1FY6 - chains A and B; structure by X-ray diffraction, 1.89 A resolution.

[Chain A]
Protein: 2-dehydro-3-deoxyphosphooctonate aldolase
From: Aquifex aeolicus
Notes: EC 4.1.2.16
UniProtKB: O66496 (KDSA_AQUAE); residues 1001-1267 here correspond to UniProt positions 1-267 (UniProt number = residue number - 1000)
Chain sequence (267 residues; numbered 1001 to 1267; the number before each row is that of its first residue):
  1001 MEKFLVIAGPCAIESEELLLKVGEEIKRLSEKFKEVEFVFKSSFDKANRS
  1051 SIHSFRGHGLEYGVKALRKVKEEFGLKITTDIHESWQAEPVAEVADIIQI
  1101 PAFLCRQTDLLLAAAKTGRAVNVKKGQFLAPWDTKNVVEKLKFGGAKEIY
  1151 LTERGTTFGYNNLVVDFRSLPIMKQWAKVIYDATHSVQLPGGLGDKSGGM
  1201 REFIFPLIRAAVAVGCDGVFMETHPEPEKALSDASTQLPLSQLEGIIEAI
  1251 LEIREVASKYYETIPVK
Unresolved in the structure: 1001, 1194-1198, 1265-1267
Ion coordination: Cd2+: Cys1011, His1185, Glu1222, Asp1233 (together with arabinose-5-phosphate)
Ligand contacts: arabinose-5-phosphate (A5P): Cys1011, Lys1046, Asn1048, Arg1049, Ser1050, Ser1051, Arg1154, His1185, Gln1188, Asp1233

[Chain B]
Protein: 2-dehydro-3-deoxyphosphooctonate aldolase
From: Aquifex aeolicus
Notes: EC 4.1.2.16
UniProtKB: O66496 (KDSA_AQUAE); residues 2001-2267 here correspond to UniProt positions 1-267 (UniProt number = residue number - 2000)
Chain sequence (267 residues; row label = number of the first residue in the row):
  2001 MEKFLVIAGPCAIESEELLLKVGEEIKRLSEKFKEVEFVFKSSFDKANRS
  2051 SIHSFRGHGLEYGVKALRKVKEEFGLKITTDIHESWQAEPVAEVADIIQI
  2101 PAFLCRQTDLLLAAAKTGRAVNVKKGQFLAPWDTKNVVEKLKFGGAKEIY
  2151 LTERGTTFGYNNLVVDFRSLPIMKQWAKVIYDATHSVQLPGGLGDKSGGM
  2201 REFIFPLIRAAVAVGCDGVFMETHPEPEKALSDASTQLPLSQLEGIIEAI
  2251 LEIREVASKYYETIPVK
Unresolved in the structure: 2001-2002, 2191-2198, 2265-2267
Ion coordination: Cd2+: Cys2011, His2185, Glu2222, Asp2233

[Interface between chain A and chain B]
Contacting residue pairs (61; chain A residue first):
  Ala1047(A) - Arg2106(B)
  Ala1047(A) - Gln2107(B)
  Ala1047(A) - Thr2108(B)  hydrogen bond (backbone-backbone)
  Asn1048(A) - Arg2106(B)  hydrogen bond (backbone-side chain)
  Asn1048(A) - Gln2107(B)
  Arg1049(A) - Lys2140(B)  hydrogen bond (backbone-side chain)
  Ser1050(A) - Arg2106(B)  hydrogen bond
  Ser1050(A) - Asn2136(B)
  Ser1050(A) - Lys2140(B)
  Ser1051(A) - Glu2139(B)
  Ile1052(A) - Thr2108(B)
  Ile1052(A) - Lys2140(B)
  Ile1052(A) - Phe2143(B)  hydrophobic
  His1053(A) - Glu2139(B)  salt bridge
  Arg1056(A) - Thr2108(B)
  Arg1056(A) - Asp2109(B)  salt bridge
  Glu1084(A) - Glu2084(B)
  Glu1084(A) - Ser2085(B)  hydrogen bond
  Ser1085(A) - Glu2084(B)  hydrogen bond (backbone-side chain)
  Phe1103(A) - Phe2103(B)
  Phe1103(A) - Arg2106(B)
  Phe1103(A) - Phe2128(B)  hydrophobic
  Leu1104(A) - Leu2104(B)  hydrophobic
  Leu1104(A) - Gln2107(B)
  Arg1106(A) - Ala2047(B)
  Arg1106(A) - Asn2048(B)  hydrogen bond (side chain-backbone)
  Arg1106(A) - Ser2050(B)  hydrogen bond
  Arg1106(A) - Phe2103(B)
  Gln1107(A) - Ala2047(B)
  Gln1107(A) - Asn2048(B)
  Gln1107(A) - Phe2103(B)
  Gln1107(A) - Leu2104(B)
  Thr1108(A) - Ala2047(B)  hydrogen bond (backbone-backbone)
  Thr1108(A) - Ile2052(B)
  Thr1108(A) - Arg2056(B)
  Asp1109(A) - Arg2056(B)  salt bridge
  Phe1128(A) - Phe2103(B)  hydrophobic
  Phe1128(A) - Phe2128(B)  hydrophobic
  Phe1128(A) - Thr2157(B)
  Ala1130(A) - Tyr2160(B)  hydrophobic
  Ala1130(A) - Asn2161(B)
  Pro1131(A) - Tyr2160(B)
  Trp1132(A) - Tyr2160(B)  hydrophobic
  Trp1132(A) - Asn2161(B)
  Asp1133(A) - Asn2161(B)
  Asn1136(A) - Ser2050(B)
  Glu1139(A) - His2053(B)  salt bridge
  Lys1140(A) - Arg2049(B)  hydrogen bond (side chain-backbone)
  Lys1140(A) - Ser2050(B)
  Lys1140(A) - Ile2052(B)
  Phe1143(A) - Ile2052(B)  hydrophobic
  Thr1157(A) - Phe2128(B)
  Thr1157(A) - Thr2157(B)
  Tyr1160(A) - Ala2130(B)  hydrophobic
  Tyr1160(A) - Pro2131(B)
  Tyr1160(A) - Trp2132(B)  hydrophobic
  Tyr1160(A) - Asp2166(B)  hydrogen bond
  Asn1161(A) - Ala2130(B)
  Asn1161(A) - Trp2132(B)
  Asn1161(A) - Asp2133(B)
  Asp1166(A) - Tyr2160(B)  hydrogen bond
Also at the interface, not in a pair above, chain A (35 interface residues in all): Leu1112, Gln1127, Leu1129, Thr1156, Arg1168, Gly1191
Also at the interface, not in a pair above, chain B (34 interface residues in all): Ser2051, Leu2112, Gln2127, Leu2129, Thr2156, Arg2168

[In short]
The interface between chain A and chain B involves 35 residues on one side and 34 on the other; the contacts
include 12 hydrogen bonds and 4 salt bridges. Polar contacts include His1053(A)-Glu2139(B),
Arg1056(A)-Asp2109(B) and Asp1109(A)-Arg2056(B). Ligands of chain A: arabinose-5-phosphate.
Both chains are 2-dehydro-3-deoxyphosphooctonate aldolase (Aquifex aeolicus). Entry 1FY6 (Aquifex aeolicus
KDO8P synthase in complex with cadmium and A5P) was determined by X-ray diffraction together with 1FWN, 1FWT,
1FX6, 1FXP and 1FXQ from the same study.
